Entry 7JR9 (electron microscopy, 2.95 A resolution); this record covers chains C and D of the 7 polymer chains in the assembly.

# Chain C
Protein: Flagellar radial spoke protein 4
Source organism: Chlamydomonas reinhardtii
UniProtKB: Q01656 (RSP4_CHLRE); numbering as in UniProt (aligned over 1-465)
Sequence (486 residues; each row starts with the number of its first residue; numbers below 1 keep their minus sign (Met-20 is residue -20)):
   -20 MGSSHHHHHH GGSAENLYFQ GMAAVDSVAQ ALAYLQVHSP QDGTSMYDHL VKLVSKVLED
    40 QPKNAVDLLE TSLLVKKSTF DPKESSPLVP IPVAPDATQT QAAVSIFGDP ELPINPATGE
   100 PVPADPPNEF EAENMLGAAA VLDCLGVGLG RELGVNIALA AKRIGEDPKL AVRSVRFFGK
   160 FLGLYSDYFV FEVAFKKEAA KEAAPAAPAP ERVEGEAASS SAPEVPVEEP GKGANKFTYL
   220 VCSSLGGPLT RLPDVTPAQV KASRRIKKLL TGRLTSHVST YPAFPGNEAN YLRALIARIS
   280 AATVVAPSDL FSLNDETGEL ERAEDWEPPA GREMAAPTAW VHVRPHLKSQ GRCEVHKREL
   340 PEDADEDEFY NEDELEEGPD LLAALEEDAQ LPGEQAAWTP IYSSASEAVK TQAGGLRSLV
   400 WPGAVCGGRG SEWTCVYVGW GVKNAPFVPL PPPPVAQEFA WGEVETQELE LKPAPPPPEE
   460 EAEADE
Unresolved in the structure: -20 to 72, 92-103, 176-208, 327-357, 429-465
Sequence notes: expression tag (-20 to 0)
From the paper describing this entry:
  - mutagenesis - F170P, G251E: decreased stability

# Chain D
Protein: Flagellar radial spoke protein 6
Source organism: Chlamydomonas reinhardtii
UniProtKB: Q01657 (RSP6_CHLRE); residues 1-459 here = UniProt positions 1-459
Sequence (459 residues; each row starts with the number of its first residue):
     1 MAADVGQALA FLQQVKTTQG ASIYEGLKAA LAKVLEDRPV NAVEALETSV LSTPPAANLS
    61 VPLVPAASAA AAAAAVAKAS LFGDPEPVLD PESGEPIDPD APNEFECEDV EGDGDLLDGL
   121 GVGLGRQEMY AAMLAVKRLG EDAKRGVSTV RFFGKFFGTQ ADYYVFETTL QSNPDMPEAP
   181 EGTIPLEPYG EGVNAYIYFV SNTLGGPLQQ LPYVTPEQIK ASRLLRRYLT GRLDAPVSAF
   241 PAFPGNEANY LRALIARISA ATVCCPRGFF TADDDSAELS ANDEWVPLKG REMALPVNWS
   301 HRYAHLKGQG RTVTHKRDPP DEEEEPEKNF WTAEEMEAGP PPLATLDTDA PLPAATGDKV
   361 PPPAWSPVFA SASVTTRNQV AGVRSNRWPG AVCACAGRHF TSMYVGWGIK AGGEWSPCPP
   421 PPPVPQWGAP AAGVEGGQQL LLECNDLPPK PAPPEEEDE
Unresolved in the structure: 1-71, 88-99, 321-328, 431-459
Swiss-Prot annotation at these positions:
  - modified residue (Asymmetric dimethylarginine): Arg267, Arg398

# Chain C / chain D interface
Contacting residue pairs (17):
  Asp88(C) - Ser373(D)
  Phe109(C) - Arg377(D)  hydrogen bond (backbone-side chain)
  Ala111(C) - Arg377(D)
  Asn113(C) - Asn378(D)
  Cys123(C) - Glu111(D)
  Arg130(C) - Asp115(D)  salt bridge
  Arg130(C) - Arg126(D)
  Lys141(C) - Thr375(D)
  Glu145(C) - Thr375(D)
  Ser385(C) - Asp84(D)
  Ala387(C) - Lys137(D)
  Val388(C) - Met133(D)  hydrophobic
  Lys389(C) - Phe105(D)
  Lys389(C) - Cys107(D)
  Thr390(C) - Asp109(D)
  Arg408(C) - Asp109(D)  salt bridge
  Arg408(C) - Glu111(D)  salt bridge
Other interface residues (no listed pair), chain C (18 interface residues in all): Gly87, Leu115, Asp122, Ala384
Other interface residues (no listed pair), chain D (19 interface residues in all): Gly83, Gly112, Asp118, Glu141, Ala372, Thr376

# Summary
18 residues of chain C and 19 residues of chain D are in contact; the contacts include 1 hydrogen bond and 3
salt bridges. Polar contacts include Arg130(C)-Asp115(D), Arg408(C)-Asp109(D) and Arg408(C)-Glu111(D). From
the paper: F170P and G251E of chain C reduce stability.
Here chain C is Flagellar radial spoke protein 4 and chain D is Flagellar radial spoke protein 6, both from
Chlamydomonas reinhardtii. Entry 7JR9 (Chlamydomonas reinhardtii radial spoke minimal head complex) was
determined by electron microscopy together with 7JRJ from the same study.
